2F9R - chain A; structure by X-ray diffraction, 1.85 A resolution.

Chain A:
Name: Sphingomyelinase D 1
Source organism: Loxosceles laeta
Notes: EC 3.1.4.41
UniProt: Q8I914 (SMA1_LOXLA); residues 1-285 here correspond to UniProt positions 27-311 (UniProt number = residue number + 26)
Sequence (285 residues; row label = number of the first residue in the row):
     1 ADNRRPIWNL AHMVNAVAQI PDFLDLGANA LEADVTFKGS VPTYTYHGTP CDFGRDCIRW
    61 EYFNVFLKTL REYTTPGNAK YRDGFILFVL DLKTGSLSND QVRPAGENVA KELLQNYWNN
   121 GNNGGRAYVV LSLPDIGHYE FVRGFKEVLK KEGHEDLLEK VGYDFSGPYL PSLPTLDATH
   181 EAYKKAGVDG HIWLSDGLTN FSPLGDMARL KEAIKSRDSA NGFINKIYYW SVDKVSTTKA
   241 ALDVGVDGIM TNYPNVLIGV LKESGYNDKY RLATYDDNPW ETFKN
Disulfides: Cys-51/Cys-57
Bound ions: Mg2+: Glu-32, Asp-34, Asp-91
UniProt features mapped onto this chain:
  - active site: His-12, His-47 (Nucleophile)
  - binding site (Mg(2+)): Glu-32, Asp-34, Asp-91

Overview:
The Mg2+ site is built by Glu-32, Asp-34 and Asp-91. Curated annotation (UniProt) lists active-site residues
His-12 and His-47 and 3 Mg2+-binding residues.
Chain A is Sphingomyelinase D 1 (Loxosceles laeta); the structure, Crystal structure of the inactive state of
the Smase I, a sphingomyelinase D from Loxosceles laeta ..., was determined by X-ray diffraction (same
publication as 1XX1).
